Entry 6LE4 (X-ray diffraction, 3.10 A resolution); this record covers chains C and D of the 4 polymer chains in the assembly.

# Chain C (and D)
Protein: Cystathionine gamma-lyase
From: Lactobacillus plantarum
Notes: fragment: Cystathionine gamma-lyase; chain D of this document is another copy of the same molecule, construct and numbering; everything in this record applies to it too
UniProt: A0A162EFJ4 (A0A162EFJ4_LACPN); numbering as in UniProt (aligned over 1-381)
Amino-acid sequence (389 residues; numbered 1 to 389; the number before each row is that of its first residue):
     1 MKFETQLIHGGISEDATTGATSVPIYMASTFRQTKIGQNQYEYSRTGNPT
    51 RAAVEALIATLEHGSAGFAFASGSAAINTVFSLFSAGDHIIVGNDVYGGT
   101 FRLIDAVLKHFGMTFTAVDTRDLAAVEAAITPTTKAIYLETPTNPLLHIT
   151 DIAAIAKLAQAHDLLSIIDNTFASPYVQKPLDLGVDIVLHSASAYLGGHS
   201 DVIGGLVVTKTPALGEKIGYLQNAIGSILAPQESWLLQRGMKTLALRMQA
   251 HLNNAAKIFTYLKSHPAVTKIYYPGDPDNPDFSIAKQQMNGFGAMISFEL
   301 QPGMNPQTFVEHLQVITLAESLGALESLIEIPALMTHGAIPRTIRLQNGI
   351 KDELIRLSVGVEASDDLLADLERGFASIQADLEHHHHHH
Not modelled in the structure: 381-389
Construct notes: engineered mutation Ala194 (Lys in A0A162EFJ4); expression tag (382-389)
Small-molecule neighbours:
  - cystathionine (E9U; (2S)-4-[(2R)-2-azanyl-3-oxidanyl-3-oxidanylidene-propyl]sulfanyl-2-[(E)-[2-methyl-3-oxidanyl-5-(phosphonooxymethyl)pyridin-4-yl]methylideneamino]butanoic acid), molecule 1: Glu42, Tyr43, Arg45, Thr46, Asn223
  - cystathionine (E9U), molecule 2: Ser72, Gly73, Ser74, Ile77, Tyr97, Arg102, Glu140, Asn144, Asp169, Thr171, Phe172, Ser191, Ser193, Ile203, Gly204, Glu320, Ser321, Leu322, Thr336, Arg356
From the paper describing this entry:
  - binding site for cystathionine: Glu42, Tyr43, Arg45, Thr46, Gly73, Ser74, Tyr97, Arg102, Asn144, Asp169, Ser191, Ser193, Asn223, Glu320, Ser321, Arg356
  - catalytic residues: Tyr97 (proposed by the authors, not directly observed)
  - mutagenesis - Y97F (88-fold): decreased catalytic activity (cystathionase activity)
  - mutagenesis - Y97F (11-fold): increased catalytic activity (l-cysteine beta-lyase activity)
  - mutagenesis - Y97F: decreased catalytic activity (l-homocysteine gamma-lyase activity)
  - specificity-determining residues: Glu320 (by similarity / conservation)
  - mutagenesis - Y97F (88-fold): decreased catalytic activity on cystathionase
  - mutagenesis - Y97F (11-fold): increased catalytic activity on l-cysteine
  - mutagenesis - Y97F: decreased catalytic activity on l-homocysteine

# Chain C / chain D interface
Residue-residue contacts (110; chain C residue first):
  Met27(C) - Asp201(D)
  Met27(C) - Glu233(D)
  Ala28(C) - Ser200(D)
  Ser29(C) - Ser200(D)  hydrogen bond (backbone-backbone)
  Ser29(C) - Asp201(D)
  Ser29(C) - Ile203(D)
  Ser29(C) - Ser321(D)
  Thr30(C) - Ala319(D)
  Thr30(C) - Glu320(D)  hydrogen bond (side chain-backbone)
  Thr30(C) - Ser321(D)
  Phe31(C) - Ala319(D)
  Arg32(C) - Thr317(D)
  Arg32(C) - Leu318(D)
  Gln33(C) - Leu318(D)  hydrogen bond (backbone-backbone)
  Thr34(C) - Glu311(D)
  Lys35(C) - Glu311(D)
  Ile36(C) - Glu311(D)
  Ile36(C) - Leu318(D)  hydrophobic
  Ile36(C) - Ile331(D)  hydrophobic
  Ile36(C) - Leu334(D)
  Ile36(C) - Met335(D)  hydrophobic
  Glu42(C) - Glu320(D)
  Tyr43(C) - Ser193(D)  hydrogen bond
  Tyr43(C) - Ile203(D)
  Tyr43(C) - Glu320(D)
  Tyr43(C) - Ser321(D)
  Ser44(C) - Ile203(D)
  Arg45(C) - Ser72(D)
  Arg45(C) - Ser74(D)  hydrogen bond
  Arg45(C) - Tyr97(D)  hydrogen bond
  Arg45(C) - Arg102(D)
  Ala71(C) - Ala71(D)  hydrophobic
  Ala71(C) - Ile228(D)
  Ser72(C) - Arg45(D)
  Ser72(C) - Gly226(D)  hydrogen bond (side chain-backbone)
  Ser74(C) - Arg45(D)  hydrogen bond
  Ser74(C) - Ala224(D)
  Ser74(C) - Ile225(D)
  Ala75(C) - Ile225(D)  hydrogen bond (backbone-backbone)
  Ala75(C) - Gly226(D)
  Ala75(C) - Ser227(D)
  Asn78(C) - Ile225(D)
  Ser82(C) - Phe111(D)
  Phe84(C) - Phe111(D)
  Ser85(C) - His110(D)  hydrogen bond
  Ala86(C) - His110(D)  hydrogen bond (backbone-backbone)
  Tyr97(C) - Arg45(D)  hydrogen bond
  Arg102(C) - Arg45(D)
  Arg102(C) - Tyr220(D)
  Arg102(C) - Asn223(D)
  Arg102(C) - Ala224(D)
  Ala106(C) - Tyr220(D)  hydrophobic
  Val107(C) - Leu221(D)  hydrophobic
  His110(C) - Ser85(D)  hydrogen bond
  His110(C) - Ala86(D)  hydrogen bond (backbone-backbone)
  Phe111(C) - Ser82(D)
  Phe111(C) - Phe84(D)
  Phe111(C) - Phe111(D)  hydrophobic
  Ser193(C) - Tyr43(D)  hydrogen bond
  Ser200(C) - Ala28(D)
  Ser200(C) - Ser29(D)  hydrogen bond (backbone-backbone)
  Asp201(C) - Met27(D)
  Asp201(C) - Ser29(D)
  Val202(C) - Met27(D)
  Val202(C) - Ser29(D)
  Ile203(C) - Ser29(D)
  Ile203(C) - Tyr43(D)
  Ile203(C) - Ser44(D)
  Tyr220(C) - Arg102(D)
  Tyr220(C) - Ala106(D)  hydrophobic
  Leu221(C) - Val107(D)  hydrophobic
  Asn223(C) - Arg102(D)
  Ala224(C) - Ser74(D)
  Ala224(C) - Arg102(D)
  Ile225(C) - Ser74(D)
  Ile225(C) - Ala75(D)  hydrogen bond (backbone-backbone)
  Ile225(C) - Asn78(D)
  Gly226(C) - Ala71(D)
  Gly226(C) - Ser72(D)  hydrogen bond (backbone-side chain)
  Gly226(C) - Ala75(D)
  Ser227(C) - Ala75(D)
  Ser227(C) - Ser227(D)
  Ile228(C) - Ala71(D)
  Ala230(C) - Glu233(D)
  Pro231(C) - Glu233(D)
  Gln232(C) - Gln232(D)
  Gln232(C) - Glu233(D)  hydrogen bond (backbone-side chain)
  Glu233(C) - Met27(D)
  Glu233(C) - Ala230(D)
  Glu233(C) - Pro231(D)
  Glu233(C) - Gln232(D)  hydrogen bond (side chain-backbone)
  Glu233(C) - Glu233(D)
  Glu311(C) - Thr34(D)
  Glu311(C) - Lys35(D)  salt bridge
  Glu311(C) - Ile36(D)
  Thr317(C) - Arg32(D)
  Leu318(C) - Arg32(D)
  Leu318(C) - Gln33(D)  hydrogen bond (backbone-backbone)
  Ala319(C) - Thr30(D)
  Ala319(C) - Phe31(D)
  Glu320(C) - Thr30(D)  hydrogen bond (backbone-side chain)
  Glu320(C) - Glu42(D)
  Glu320(C) - Tyr43(D)
  Ser321(C) - Ser29(D)
  Ser321(C) - Thr30(D)
  Ser321(C) - Tyr43(D)
  Ile331(C) - Ile36(D)  hydrophobic
  Leu334(C) - Ile36(D)
  Met335(C) - Gln33(D)
  Met335(C) - Ile36(D)  hydrophobic
Also at the interface, not in a pair above, chain C (61 interface residues in all): Leu103, Gly112, Ser191, Leu236, Gln307, Leu328
Also at the interface, not in a pair above, chain D (60 interface residues in all): Leu103, Gly112, Val202, Leu236, Glu326, Leu328

# In short
Chain C and chain D form an interface of 61 and 60 residues respectively; the contacts include 22 hydrogen
bonds and 1 salt bridge. Polar pairs include Glu311(C)-Lys35(D), Thr30(C)-Glu320(D) and Tyr43(C)-Ser193(D).
Ligands of chain C: cystathionine. The paper reports the catalytic residue Tyr97(C); Y97F of chain C reduces
catalytic activity (cystathionase activity).
Chain C and chain D are both Cystathionine gamma-lyase (Lactobacillus plantarum); the structure, Crystal
structure of cystathionine gamma-lyase from Lactobacillus plantarum complexed with cystathionine, was
determined by X-ray diffraction, deposited together with 6LDO.
